8BEP - chains K and L of the 8 polymer chains in the assembly; structure by electron microscopy, 2.29 A resolution.

Chain K:
Name: Probable mitochondrial-processing peptidase subunit alpha-1, mitochondrial
Organism: Arabidopsis thaliana
UniProtKB: Q9ZU25 (MPPA1_ARATH); residue numbers follow UniProt; this construct covers 1-503
Sequence (503 residues; numbered 1 to 503; the number before each row is that of its first residue):
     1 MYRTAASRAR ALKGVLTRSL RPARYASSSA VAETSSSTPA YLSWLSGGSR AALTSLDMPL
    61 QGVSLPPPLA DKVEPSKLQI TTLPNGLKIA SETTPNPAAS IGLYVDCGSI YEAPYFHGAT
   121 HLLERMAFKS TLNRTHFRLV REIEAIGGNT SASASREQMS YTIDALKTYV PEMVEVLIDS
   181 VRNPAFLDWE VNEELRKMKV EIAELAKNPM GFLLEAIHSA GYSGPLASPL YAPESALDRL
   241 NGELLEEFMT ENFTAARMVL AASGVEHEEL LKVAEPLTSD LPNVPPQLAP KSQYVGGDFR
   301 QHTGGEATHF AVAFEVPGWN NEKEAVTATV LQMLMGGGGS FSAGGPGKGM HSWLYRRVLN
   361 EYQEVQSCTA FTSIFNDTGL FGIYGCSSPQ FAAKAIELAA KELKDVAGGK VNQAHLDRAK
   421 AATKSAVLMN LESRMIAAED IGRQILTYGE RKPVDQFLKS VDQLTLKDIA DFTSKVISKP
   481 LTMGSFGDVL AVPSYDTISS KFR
Unresolved in the structure: 1-51, 503

Chain L:
Name: Probable mitochondrial-processing peptidase subunit beta, mitochondrial
Organism: Arabidopsis thaliana
Notes: EC 3.4.24.64
UniProtKB: Q42290 (MPPB_ARATH); numbering as in UniProt (aligned over 1-531)
Sequence (531 residues; row label = number of the first residue in the row):
     1 MAMKNLLSLA RRSQRRLFLT QATRSSSSFS AIDSVPASAS PTALSPPPPH LMPYDHAAEI
    61 IKNKIKKLEN PDKRFLKYAS PHPILASHNH ILSAPETRVT TLPNGLRVAT ESNLSAKTAT
   121 VGVWIDAGSR FESDETNGTA HFLEHMIFKG TDRRTVRALE EEIEDIGGHL NAYTSREQTT
   181 YYAKVLDSNV NQALDVLADI LQNSKFEEQR INRERDVILR EMQEVEGQTD EVVLDHLHAT
   241 AFQYTPLGRT ILGPAQNVKS ITREDLQNYI KTHYTASRMV IAAAGAVKHE EVVEQVKKLF
   301 TKLSSDPTTT SQLVANEPAS FTGSEVRMID DDLPLAQFAV AFEGASWTDP DSVALMVMQT
   361 MLGSWNKNVG GGKHVGSDLT QRVAINEIAE SIMAFNTNYK DTGLFGVYAV AKADCLDDLS
   421 YAIMYEVTKL AYRVSDADVT RARNQLKSSL LLHMDGTSPI AEDIGRQLLT YGRRIPTAEL
   481 FARIDAVDAS TVKRVANKYI YDKDIAISAI GPIQDLPDYN KFRRRTYWNR Y
Unresolved in the structure: 1-44
Metal / ion sites: Zn2+: His-141, His-145
Curated features (UniProtKB/Swiss-Prot):
  - active site: Glu-144 (Proton acceptor), Glu-214
  - binding site (Zn(2+)): His-141, His-145, Glu-221

Chain K / chain L interface:
Pairs across the interface (150):
  Ala-52(K) with Arg-483(L)
  Leu-53(K) with Pro-350(L)
  Thr-54(K) with Pro-350(L); Arg-483(L), hydrogen bond (backbone-side chain)
  Ser-55(K) with Thr-348(L), hydrogen bond (side chain-backbone); Arg-483(L), hydrogen bond (backbone-side chain)
  Leu-56(K) with Thr-348(L), hydrogen bond (backbone-backbone); Asp-349(L); Pro-350(L), hydrophobic; Tyr-471(L), hydrophobic; Arg-473(L), hydrogen bond (backbone-side chain); Ile-475(L), hydrophobic; Arg-483(L)
  Asp-57(K) with Thr-348(L); Tyr-471(L); Arg-473(L), hydrogen bond (backbone-side chain)
  Met-58(K) with Arg-473(L), hydrogen bond (backbone-side chain); Glu-479(L); Arg-483(L), hydrogen bond (backbone-side chain)
  Pro-59(K) with Arg-473(L); Glu-479(L)
  Leu-60(K) with Glu-479(L), hydrogen bond (backbone-side chain); Arg-483(L)
  Val-63(K) with Ala-478(L); Glu-479(L); Ala-482(L), hydrophobic
  Ser-64(K) with Asn-89(L), hydrogen bond (backbone-side chain); Ala-478(L)
  Pro-66(K) with Asn-89(L); Leu-92(L), hydrophobic; Ala-478(L)
  Pro-67(K) with Ser-93(L)
  Pro-68(K) with Ala-94(L); Glu-96(L)
  Leu-69(K) with Ser-93(L); Ala-94(L), hydrogen bond (backbone-backbone); Pro-95(L)
  Asp-71(K) with Arg-98(L), salt bridge; Ser-112(L), hydrogen bond; Asn-113(L); Leu-114(L), hydrogen bond (backbone-backbone)
  Lys-72(K) with Leu-114(L)
  Val-73(K) with Asn-113(L); Ser-115(L)
  Pro-97(K) with Ile-91(L); Leu-451(L), hydrophobic
  Ala-98(K) with Leu-452(L), hydrophobic
  Arg-125(K) with Asn-368(L), hydrogen bond (side chain-backbone)
  Thr-131(K) with Leu-68(L)
  Leu-132(K) with Lys-64(L); Leu-68(L), hydrophobic
  Asn-133(K) with Pro-71(L); Asp-72(L), hydrogen bond (side chain-backbone); Phe-75(L); Leu-76(L)
  Arg-134(K) with Phe-75(L), hydrogen bond (side chain-backbone); Leu-76(L); Ala-79(L)
  His-136(K) with Gly-370(L); Gly-371(L); His-374(L), hydrogen bond
  Phe-137(K) with His-374(L)
  Arg-138(K) with Leu-76(L); Ala-79(L), hydrogen bond (side chain-backbone); Pro-81(L)
  Val-140(K) with Gly-371(L); His-374(L); Val-375(L)
  Arg-141(K) with Pro-81(L); His-374(L), hydrogen bond (side chain-backbone); Val-375(L), hydrogen bond (side chain-backbone); Gly-376(L); Gln-381(L); Arg-441(L)
  Glu-142(K) with Ala-79(L); Ser-80(L); Pro-81(L)
  Glu-144(K) with Val-375(L); Gly-376(L), hydrogen bond (side chain-backbone); Arg-441(L); Gln-445(L), hydrogen bond
  Ala-145(K) with Ser-80(L); Pro-83(L), hydrophobic; Asn-444(L), hydrogen bond (backbone-side chain)
  Gly-147(K) with Ser-448(L), hydrogen bond (backbone-side chain)
  Asn-149(K) with Leu-452(L)
  Leu-166(K) with Leu-451(L), hydrophobic
  Thr-168(K) with His-88(L); Ile-91(L)
  Tyr-169(K) with Ala-86(L)
  Pro-171(K) with Tyr-78(L), hydrophobic
  Glu-172(K) with Tyr-78(L); Ala-79(L)
  Glu-175(K) with Phe-75(L); Leu-76(L); Lys-77(L), hydrogen bond (side chain-backbone); Tyr-78(L), hydrogen bond (side chain-backbone); Ala-79(L), hydrogen bond (side chain-backbone)
  Val-176(K) with Ala-79(L), hydrophobic
  Ile-178(K) with Phe-75(L), hydrophobic
  Asp-179(K) with Phe-75(L)
  Asn-183(K) with Phe-75(L)
  Ala-185(K) with Lys-64(L), hydrogen bond (backbone-side chain)
  Leu-187(K) with Leu-68(L), hydrophobic
  Lys-197(K) with Lys-367(L), hydrogen bond (side chain-backbone); Asn-368(L); Val-369(L), hydrogen bond (side chain-backbone); Gly-370(L)
  Val-273(K) with Tyr-78(L)
  Pro-276(K) with Arg-74(L), hydrogen bond (backbone-side chain)
  Leu-277(K) with Arg-74(L); Phe-75(L), hydrophobic
  Asp-280(K) with Arg-74(L), salt bridge
  Pro-346(K) with Phe-148(L); Lys-149(L); Glu-160(L); Leu-170(L)
  Gly-347(K) with Ile-163(L); Gly-168(L); His-169(L); Leu-170(L)
  Lys-348(K) with His-169(L); Asn-171(L)
  Gly-349(K) with Glu-164(L)
  Met-350(K) with Glu-160(L); Glu-164(L)
  His-351(K) with Glu-160(L), salt bridge; Glu-164(L), hydrogen bond (backbone-side chain)
  Arg-418(K) with Glu-161(L), salt bridge; Glu-164(L), salt bridge; Asp-165(L), salt bridge
  Ala-421(K) with Glu-164(L); Asp-165(L); Gly-167(L)
  Lys-424(K) with Leu-186(L)
  Ser-425(K) with Gly-167(L), hydrogen bond (side chain-backbone); Leu-186(L)
  Leu-428(K) with Lys-117(L); Thr-118(L); Leu-186(L), hydrophobic
  Met-429(K) with Thr-118(L); Lys-184(L); Val-185(L)
  Glu-432(K) with Thr-118(L), hydrogen bond; Lys-184(L), salt bridge; Gly-456(L); Thr-457(L), hydrogen bond
  Ser-433(K) with Asp-455(L), hydrogen bond
  Arg-434(K) with Leu-452(L); Asp-455(L)
Interface residues without a listed pair, chain K (83 interface residues in all): Leu-65, Pro-75, Pro-95, Asn-96, Lys-129, Ile-146, Asp-164, Ala-165, Lys-167, Arg-182, Asp-188, Glu-204, Lys-272, Gly-345, Ser-352, Ala-422
Interface residues without a listed pair, chain L (82 interface residues in all): Ile-61, Lys-67, His-82, Arg-157, Ile-166, Trp-347, Ser-352, Val-353, Pro-476, Ala-486

Summary:
83 residues of chain K face 82 of chain L across their interface; the contacts include 36 hydrogen bonds and 7
salt bridges. Polar contacts include Asp-71(K)/Arg-98(L), Asp-280(K)/Arg-74(L) and His-351(K)/Glu-160(L). From
UniProt: active-site residues Glu-144(L) and Glu-214(L) and 3 Zn2+-binding residues on chain L.
Chain K is Probable mitochondrial-processing peptidase subunit alpha-1, mitochondrial and chain L is Probable
mitochondrial-processing peptidase subunit beta, mitochondrial, both from Arabidopsis thaliana; the structure,
Cryo-EM structure of the Arabidopsis thaliana I+III2 supercomplex (CIII MPP domain), was determined by
electron microscopy (same publication as 8BED, 8BEE, 8BEF, 8BEH, 8BEL, 8BPX, 8BQ5 and 8BQ6).
